Entry 9J7B (electron microscopy, 4.12 A resolution (low resolution: residue-level contacts below are approximate; hydrogen-bond / salt-bridge calls are withheld)); this record covers chains A and O of the 11 polymer chains in the assembly.

Chain A (and O):
Name: Protein fem-1 homolog B
Organism: Homo sapiens
Notes: chain O of this document is another copy of the same molecule, construct and numbering; everything in this record applies to it too
UniProt: Q9UK73 (FEM1B_HUMAN); residue numbers follow UniProt; this construct covers 1-627
Chain sequence (627 residues; each row starts with the number of its first residue):
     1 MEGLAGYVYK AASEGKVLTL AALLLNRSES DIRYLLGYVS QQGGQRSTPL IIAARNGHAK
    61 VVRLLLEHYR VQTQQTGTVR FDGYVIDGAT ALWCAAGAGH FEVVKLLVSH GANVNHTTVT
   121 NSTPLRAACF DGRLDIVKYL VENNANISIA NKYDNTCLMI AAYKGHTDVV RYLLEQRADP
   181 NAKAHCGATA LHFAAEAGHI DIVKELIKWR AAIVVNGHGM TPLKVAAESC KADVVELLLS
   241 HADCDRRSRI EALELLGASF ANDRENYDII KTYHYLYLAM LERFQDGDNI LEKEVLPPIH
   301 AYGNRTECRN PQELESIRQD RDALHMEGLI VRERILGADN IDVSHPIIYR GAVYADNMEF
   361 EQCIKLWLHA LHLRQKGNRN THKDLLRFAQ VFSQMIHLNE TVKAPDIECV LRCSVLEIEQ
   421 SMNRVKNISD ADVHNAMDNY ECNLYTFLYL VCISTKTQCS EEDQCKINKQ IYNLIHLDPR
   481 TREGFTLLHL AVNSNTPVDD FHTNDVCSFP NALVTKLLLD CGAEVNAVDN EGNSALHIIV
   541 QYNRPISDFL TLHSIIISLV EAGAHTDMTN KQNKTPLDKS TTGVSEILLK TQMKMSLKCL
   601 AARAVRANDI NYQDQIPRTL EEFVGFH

Interface between chain A and chain O:
Residue-residue contacts - 8 pairs, chain A then chain O:
  Ser28(A) - Gln319(O)
  Glu29(A) - Arg321(O)
  Arg33(A) - Ile270(O)
  Arg33(A) - Arg318(O)
  Arg70(A) - Tyr267(O)
  Gln72(A) - Asp268(O)
  Arg177(A) - Arg133(O)
  Arg177(A) - Asp135(O)
Interface residues without a listed pair, chain A (7 interface residues in all): Ser30

In short:
7 residues of chain A and 8 residues of chain O are in contact.
Both chains are Protein fem-1 homolog B (Homo sapiens). Entry 9J7B (local refinement of FEM1B bound with
TOM20(tetramer)) was determined by electron microscopy together with 9J7A, 9JCE and 9LKX from the same study.
